PDB entry 8I4X | electron microscopy, 8.50 A resolution (very low resolution: no residue pairs are listed; an interface is given only as per-side residue counts) | chains D and E of the 5 polymer chains in the assembly

Chain D:
Name: Nse6
Organism: Saccharomyces cerevisiae S288C
UniProtKB: P40026 (KRE29_YEAST); numbering as in UniProt (aligned over 87-464)
Chain sequence (378 residues; each row starts with the number of its first residue):
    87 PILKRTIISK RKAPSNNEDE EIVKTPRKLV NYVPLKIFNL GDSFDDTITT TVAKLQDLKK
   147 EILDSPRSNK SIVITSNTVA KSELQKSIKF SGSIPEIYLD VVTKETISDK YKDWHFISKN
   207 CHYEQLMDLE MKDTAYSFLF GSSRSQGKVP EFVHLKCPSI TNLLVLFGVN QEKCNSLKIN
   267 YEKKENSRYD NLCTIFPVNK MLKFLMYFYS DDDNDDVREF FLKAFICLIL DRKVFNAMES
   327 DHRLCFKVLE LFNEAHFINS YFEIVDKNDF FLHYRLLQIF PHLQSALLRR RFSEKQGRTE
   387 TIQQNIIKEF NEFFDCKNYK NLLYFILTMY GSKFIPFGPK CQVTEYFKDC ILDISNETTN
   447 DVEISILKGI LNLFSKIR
Disordered / not traced: 155-159
UniProt features mapped onto this chain:
  - modified residue: Ser101 (Phosphoserine)

Chain E:
Name: Non-structural maintenance of chromosome element 5
Organism: Saccharomyces cerevisiae S288C
UniProtKB: Q03718 (NSE5_YEAST); residues 1-556 here = UniProt positions 1-556
Chain sequence (556 residues; numbered 1 to 556; the number before each row is that of its first residue):
     1 MDGALINSVL YVSPRNGAHY FVELTEKHLL AFEMLNSMCL LENYDHVLLF LECQFGKSHN
    61 LAVIPFDIIL VLFTLSTLSE YYKEPILRAN DPYNTSRETL SRRALKLLQK YLAILKEFDS
   121 EQYNLYDLEL LRCQFFLAID TLTPKKQKWG FDRFRRTKSE SGVTYRQNAS VDPELDQAKT
   181 FKNPYRSYIS CLEQRNTILG NRLLNLKLNE PGEFINMILW TLSNSLQEST PLFLSSHEIW
   241 MPLLEILIDL FSCRQDYFIQ HEVAQNVSKS LFVQRLSESP LAVFFESLNT RNFANRFSEY
   301 VFLNCDYKLP SDNYATPVHP VYNGENTIVD TYIPTIKCSP LYKSQKSLAL RRKLIGSCFK
   361 LLLRVPDGHR LITPRIVADD VIQGISRTLA SFNDILQFKK FFMTENLSQE SYFIPLLAEG
   421 TLSEILKDTQ ECVVILTLVE NLSDGVSFCN EVIGLVKSKC FAFTEQCSQA SYEEAVLNIE
   481 KCDVCLLVLL RYLLHLIGTE AILDAKEQLE MLHAIEKNDS GRRQWAKALN LGNDPPLLYP
   541 IVSQMFGVHD KSVIIE
Disordered / not traced: 1, 151-178

Chain D / chain E interface:
At this resolution (8 A) residue pairs are not listed: 64 residues of chain D and 47 of chain E lie at the interface.

Summary:
The interface between chain D and chain E involves 64 residues on one side and 47 on the other.
Chain D is Nse6 and chain E is Non-structural maintenance of chromosome element 5, both from Saccharomyces
cerevisiae S288C; the structure, Cryo-EM structure of 5-subunit Smc5/6, was determined by electron microscopy
together with 7YLM, 7YMD, 7YQH, 8HQS, 8I13, 8I21 and 6 further entries from the same study.
